PDB entry 4I4I | X-ray diffraction, 2.49 A resolution | chains A and D of the 4 polymer chains in the assembly

Chain A (and D):
Protein: 6-phosphofructokinase
Source organism: Geobacillus stearothermophilus
Notes: EC 2.7.1.11; chain D of this document is another copy of the same molecule, construct and numbering; everything in this record applies to it too
UniProt: P00512 (K6PF_GEOSE); numbering as in UniProt (aligned over 1-319)
Amino-acid sequence (319 residues; each row starts with the number of its first residue):
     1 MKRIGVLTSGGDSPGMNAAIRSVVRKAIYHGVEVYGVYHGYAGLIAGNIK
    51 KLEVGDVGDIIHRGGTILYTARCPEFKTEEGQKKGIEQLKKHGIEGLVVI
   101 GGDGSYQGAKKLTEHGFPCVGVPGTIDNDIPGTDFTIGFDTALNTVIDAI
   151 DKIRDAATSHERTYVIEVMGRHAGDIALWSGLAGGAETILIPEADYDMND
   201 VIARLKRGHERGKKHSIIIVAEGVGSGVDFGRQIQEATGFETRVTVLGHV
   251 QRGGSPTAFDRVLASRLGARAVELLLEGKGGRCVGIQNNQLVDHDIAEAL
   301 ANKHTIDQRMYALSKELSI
Differences from the reference sequence: engineered mutation Ala156 (Thr in P00512)
Ligand contacts:
  - phosphoenolpyruvate (PEP), molecule 1: Arg21, Arg25, Val54, Gly55, Val57, Gly58, Asp59
  - phosphoenolpyruvate (PEP), molecule 2: Arg154, Gly185, Arg211, Gly212, Lys213, Lys214, His215
Curated features (UniProtKB/Swiss-Prot):
  - active site: Asp127 (Proton acceptor)
  - binding site (ATP): Gly11, Arg72, Cys73, Gly102 to Ser105
  - binding site (ADP): Arg21 to Arg25, Asp59, Arg154, Gly185 to Glu187, Arg211, Lys213 to His215
  - binding site (Mg(2+)): Asp103
  - binding site (substrate): Thr125 to Asp127, Arg162, Met169 to Arg171, Glu222, Arg243, His249 to Arg252

How chain A and chain D interact:
Contacting residue pairs (55):
  Asp12(A) with Asp155(D); Ala156(D); Ala157(D); Thr158(D)
  Gly64(A) with Asp155(D)
  Gly65(A) with Asp155(D)
  Tyr69(A) with Lys214(D), hydrogen bond
  Thr70(A) with Thr158(D)
  Thr145(A) with Lys152(D)
  Ala149(A) with Val250(D)
  Lys152(A) with Thr145(D); Val250(D); Gly253(D); Gly254(D)
  Ile153(A) with Val250(D), hydrophobic
  Asp155(A) with Asp12(D); Gly64(D); Gly65(D); Gly253(D); Gly254(D), hydrogen bond (side chain-backbone)
  Ala156(A) with Asp12(D); His249(D); Arg252(D)
  Ala157(A) with Asp12(D)
  Thr158(A) with Asp12(D); Thr70(D)
  Ser159(A) with Thr70(D)
  His160(A) with Ala71(D); Arg72(D)
  Glu161(A) with His249(D), salt bridge; Arg252(D), salt bridge
  Tyr164(A) with His249(D)
  Lys214(A) with Tyr69(D)
  Arg243(A) with His249(D)
  Thr245(A) with Val246(D); Leu247(D), hydrogen bond (side chain-backbone); Gly248(D)
  Val246(A) with Thr245(D); Val246(D), hydrogen bond (backbone-backbone)
  Leu247(A) with Thr245(D), hydrogen bond (backbone-side chain)
  His249(A) with Ala156(D); Glu161(D), salt bridge; Tyr164(D); Arg243(D)
  Val250(A) with Ala149(D); Lys152(D); Ile153(D), hydrophobic; Thr245(D)
  Arg252(A) with Ala156(D); Glu161(D), salt bridge
  Gly253(A) with Lys152(D); Asp155(D); Ala156(D)
  Gly254(A) with Lys152(D); Asp155(D), hydrogen bond (backbone-side chain)
Interface residues without a listed pair, chain A (31 interface residues in all): Arg72, Val244, Gly248, Ser255
Interface residues without a listed pair, chain D (32 interface residues in all): Ser159, His160, Val244, Ser255

Overview:
The interface between chain A and chain D involves 31 residues on one side and 32 on the other, with 6
hydrogen bonds and 4 salt bridges. Polar pairs include Glu161(A)-His249(D), Glu161(A)-Arg252(D) and
Tyr69(A)-Lys214(D). Ligands of chain A: phosphoenolpyruvate.
Both chains are 6-phosphofructokinase (Geobacillus stearothermophilus). Entry 4I4I (Crystal Structure of
Bacillus stearothermophilus Phosphofructokinase mutant T156A bound to PEP) was determined by X-ray diffraction
(same publication as 4I36 and 4I7E).
